Entry 7YDJ (electron microscopy, 3.03 A resolution); this record covers chains A and B of the 5 polymer chains in the assembly.

== Chain A ==
Protein: engineered mini-G12
Organism: Homo sapiens
Amino-acid sequence (345 residues; numbered 7 to 367; 16 numbers in that range are skipped by the numbering (no residue carries them; nothing is unmodelled there); the number before each row is that of its first residue):
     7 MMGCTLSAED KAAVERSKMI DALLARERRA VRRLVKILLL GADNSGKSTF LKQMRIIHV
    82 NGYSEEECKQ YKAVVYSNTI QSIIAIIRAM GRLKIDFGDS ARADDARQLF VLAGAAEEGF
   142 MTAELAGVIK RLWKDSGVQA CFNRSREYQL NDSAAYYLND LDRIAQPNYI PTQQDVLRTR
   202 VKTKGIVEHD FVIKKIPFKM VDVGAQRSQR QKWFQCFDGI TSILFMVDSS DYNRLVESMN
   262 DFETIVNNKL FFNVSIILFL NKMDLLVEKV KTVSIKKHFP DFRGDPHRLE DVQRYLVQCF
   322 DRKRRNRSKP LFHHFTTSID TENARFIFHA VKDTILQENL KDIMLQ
Not modelled in the structure: 7-11, 82-204, 225-228, 253, 367

== Chain B ==
Protein: Guanine nucleotide-binding protein G(I)/G(S)/G(T) subunit beta-1
Organism: Homo sapiens
UniProt: P62873 (GBB1_HUMAN); residues 2-340 here = UniProt positions 2-340
Amino-acid sequence (345 residues; each row starts with the number of its first residue; numbers below 1 keep their minus sign (Met-4 is residue -4)):
    -4 MGSLLQSELD QLRQEAEQLK NQIRDARKAC ADATLSQITN NIDPVGRIQM RTRRTLRGHL
    56 AKIYAMHWGT DSRLLVSASQ DGKLIIWDSY TTNKVHAIPL RSSWVMTCAY APSGNYVACG
   116 GLDNICSIYN LKTREGNVRV SRELAGHTGY LSCCRFLDDN QIVTSSGDTT CALWDIETGQ
   176 QTTTFTGHTG DVMSLSLAPD TRLFVSGACD ASAKLWDVRE GMCRQTFTGH ESDINAICFF
   236 PNGNAFATGS DDATCRLFDL RADQELMTYS HDNIICGITS VSFSKSGRLL LAGYDDFNCN
   296 VWDALKADRA GVLAGHDNRV SCLGVTDDGM AVATGSWDSF LKIWN
Not modelled in the structure: -4 to 2
Differences from the reference sequence: initiating methionine (-4); expression tag (-3 to 1)
Curated features (UniProtKB/Swiss-Prot):
  - modified residue: Ser2 (N-acetylserine), His266 (Phosphohistidine)
  - natural variant: Leu30 (L30F: In MRD42; uncertain significance), Arg52 (R52G: In MRD42), Gly64 (G64V: In MRD42), Asp76 (D76E: In MRD42; D76G: In MRD42), Gly77 (G77S: In MRD42), Lys78 (K78R: In MRD42), Ile80 (I80N: In MRD42; I80T: In MRD42), His91 (H91R: In MRD42; uncertain significance), Ala92 (A92T: In MRD42), Pro94 (P94S: In MRD42), Leu95 (L95P: In MRD42), Arg96 (R96L: In MRD42), 5 further natural variant entries in UniProt

== Chain A / chain B interface ==
Pairs across the interface - 22 pairs, chain A then chain B:
  Ala19(A) - Asn88(B)
  Arg22(A) - Val90(B)
  Arg22(A) - His91(B)
  Ser23(A) - Asn88(B)
  Ser23(A) - Lys89(B)  hydrogen bond (side chain-backbone)
  Ile26(A) - Lys89(B)
  Asp27(A) - Lys89(B)  salt bridge
  Leu30(A) - Gly53(B)
  Leu30(A) - Lys78(B)
  Glu33(A) - Leu55(B)
  Glu33(A) - Lys78(B)  salt bridge
  Arg34(A) - His54(B)
  Arg34(A) - Leu55(B)
  Ile207(A) - Trp99(B)
  Glu209(A) - Ser98(B)
  Glu209(A) - Trp99(B)  hydrogen bond
  Gln230(A) - Asp186(B)
  Lys233(A) - Met188(B)
  Lys233(A) - Asp228(B)  salt bridge
  Trp234(A) - Leu117(B)  hydrophobic
  Cys237(A) - Trp99(B)
  Asp239(A) - Lys57(B)  salt bridge
Also at the interface, not in a pair above, chain A (22 interface residues in all): Asp16, Val20, Val37, Val222, Ser229, Gln236, Phe238
Also at the interface, not in a pair above, chain B (22 interface residues in all): Tyr59, Gln75, Asp76, Ile80, Ala92, Tyr145, Trp332

== Overview ==
Chain A and chain B each contribute 22 residues to their interface; the contacts include 2 hydrogen bonds and
4 salt bridges. Polar pairs include Asp27(A)-Lys89(B), Glu33(A)-Lys78(B) and Lys233(A)-Asp228(B).
Here chain A is engineered mini-G12 and chain B is Guanine nucleotide-binding protein G(I)/G(S)/G(T) subunit
beta-1, both from Homo sapiens. Entry 7YDJ (Cryo EM structure of CD97/miniG12 complex) was determined by
electron microscopy.
